PDB entry 5D0V | X-ray diffraction, 2.90 A resolution | chains B and C of the 28 polymer chains in the assembly

# Chain B
Protein: Proteasome subunit alpha type-3
Source organism: Saccharomyces cerevisiae (strain ATCC 204508 / S288c)
Notes: EC 3.4.25.1
Reference sequence: P23638 (PSA3_YEAST); residues 0-257 here correspond to UniProt positions 1-258 (UniProt number = residue number + 1)
Amino-acid sequence (258 residues; row label = number of the first residue in the row; numbering starts at 0):
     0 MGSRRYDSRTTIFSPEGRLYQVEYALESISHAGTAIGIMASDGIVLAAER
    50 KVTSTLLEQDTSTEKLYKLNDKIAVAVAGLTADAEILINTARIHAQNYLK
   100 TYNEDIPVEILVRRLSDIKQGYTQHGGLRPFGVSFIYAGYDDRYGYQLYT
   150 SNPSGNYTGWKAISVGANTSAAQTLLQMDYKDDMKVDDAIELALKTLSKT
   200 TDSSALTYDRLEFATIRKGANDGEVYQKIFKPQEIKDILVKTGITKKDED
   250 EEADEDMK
Unresolved in the structure: 0, 245-257
Swiss-Prot annotation at these positions:
  - cross-link (Glycyl lysine isopeptide (Lys-Gly)): Lys99 (interchain with G-Cter in ubiquitin), Lys198 (interchain with G-Cter in ubiquitin), Lys230 (interchain with G-Cter in ubiquitin)

# Chain C
Protein: Proteasome subunit alpha type-4
Source organism: Saccharomyces cerevisiae (strain ATCC 204508 / S288c)
Notes: EC 3.4.25.1
Reference sequence: P40303 (PSA4_YEAST); residues -1 to 252 here correspond to UniProt positions 1-254 (UniProt number = residue number + 2)
Amino-acid sequence (254 residues; row label = number of the first residue in the row; numbers below 1 keep their minus sign (Met-1 is residue -1)):
    -1 MSGYDRALSIFSPDGHIFQVEYALEAVKRGTCAVGVKGKNCVVLGCERRS
    49 TLKLQDTRITPSKVSKIDSHVVLSFSGLNADSRILIEKARVEAQSHRLTL
    99 EDPVTVEYLTRYVAGVQQRYTQSGGVRPFGVSTLIAGFDPRDDEPKLYQT
   149 EPSGIYSSWSAQTIGRNSKTVREFLEKNYDRKEPPATVEECVKLTVRSLL
   199 EVVQTGAKNIEITVVKPDSDIVALSSEEINQYVTQIEQEKQEQQEQDKKK
   249 KSNH
Unresolved in the structure: -1 to 0, 241-252
Swiss-Prot annotation at these positions:
  - modified residue: Thr58 (Phosphothreonine)

# Interface between chain B and chain C
Contacting residue pairs - 75 pairs, chain B then chain C:
  Arg3(B) - Arg4(C)
  Asp6(B) - Tyr2(C)  hydrogen bond
  Asp6(B) - Arg4(C)  salt bridge
  Arg8(B) - Arg4(C)
  Thr10(B) - Leu6(C)
  Thr10(B) - Arg125(C)
  Ile11(B) - Leu6(C)  hydrophobic
  Ile11(B) - Gln17(C)
  Phe12(B) - Gln17(C)  hydrogen bond (backbone-side chain)
  Phe12(B) - Tyr20(C)  hydrophobic
  Phe12(B) - Ala21(C)  hydrophobic
  Phe12(B) - Leu76(C)  hydrophobic
  Phe12(B) - Arg125(C)
  Phe12(B) - Pro126(C)
  Phe12(B) - Gly128(C)
  Ser13(B) - Tyr20(C)
  Pro14(B) - Tyr20(C)  hydrophobic
  Pro14(B) - Glu23(C)
  Glu15(B) - Glu23(C)
  Glu15(B) - Arg27(C)  hydrogen bond (backbone-side chain)
  Gly16(B) - Tyr20(C)
  Gly16(B) - Glu23(C)
  Gly16(B) - Ala24(C)
  Gly16(B) - Arg27(C)  hydrogen bond (backbone-side chain)
  Arg17(B) - Arg27(C)
  Leu18(B) - Arg125(C)
  Met38(B) - Asp54(C)
  Met38(B) - Arg56(C)
  Arg112(B) - Arg81(C)
  Ser115(B) - Arg81(C)  hydrogen bond (backbone-side chain)
  Asp116(B) - Arg81(C)  salt bridge
  Asp116(B) - Ile82(C)
  Gln119(B) - Ala78(C)
  Gln119(B) - Asp79(C)
  Gln119(B) - Ile82(C)
  Thr122(B) - Arg125(C)  hydrogen bond (backbone-side chain)
  Gln123(B) - Tyr118(C)
  Gln123(B) - Gly123(C)
  Gln123(B) - Val124(C)
  Gln123(B) - Arg125(C)  hydrogen bond (backbone-backbone)
  Gln123(B) - Phe127(C)
  His124(B) - Gly123(C)
  His124(B) - Val124(C)
  Gly125(B) - Tyr2(C)
  Gly125(B) - Gly123(C)
  Gly126(B) - Tyr2(C)
  Tyr143(B) - Arg56(C)  hydrogen bond (backbone-side chain)
  Tyr143(B) - Ile57(C)  hydrophobic
  Tyr145(B) - Arg56(C)  hydrogen bond (backbone-side chain)
  Gln146(B) - Ile57(C)
  Leu147(B) - Ile57(C)
  Tyr148(B) - Ile57(C)
  Ser153(B) - Ala78(C)
  Gly154(B) - Ala78(C)
  Gly154(B) - Arg81(C)  hydrogen bond (backbone-side chain)
  Asn155(B) - Asn77(C)
  Asn155(B) - Ala78(C)
  Tyr156(B) - Pro59(C)  hydrophobic
  Tyr156(B) - Arg81(C)
  Gly158(B) - Gln53(C)
  Gly158(B) - Asp54(C)  hydrogen bond (backbone-backbone)
  Gly158(B) - Ile57(C)
  Gly158(B) - Thr58(C)  hydrogen bond (backbone-side chain)
  Trp159(B) - Lys51(C)
  Trp159(B) - Leu52(C)
  Trp159(B) - Gln53(C)
  Trp159(B) - Asp54(C)
  Lys160(B) - Leu52(C)  hydrogen bond (backbone-backbone)
  Lys160(B) - Gln53(C)
  Lys160(B) - Asp54(C)
  Ala161(B) - Leu52(C)
  Gln172(B) - Lys51(C)
  Leu175(B) - Leu52(C)
  Gln176(B) - Lys51(C)
  Gln176(B) - Leu52(C)
Other interface residues (no listed pair), chain B (41 interface residues in all): Glu108, Thr157, Tyr179
Other interface residues (no listed pair), chain C (31 interface residues in all): Leu50

# In short
Chain B and chain C form an interface of 41 and 31 residues respectively, with 13 hydrogen bonds and 2 salt
bridges. Polar pairs include Asp6(B)-Arg4(C), Asp116(B)-Arg81(C) and Asp6(B)-Tyr2(C).
Here chain B is Proteasome subunit alpha type-3 and chain C is Proteasome subunit alpha type-4, both from
Saccharomyces cerevisiae (strain ATCC 204508 / S288c). Entry 5D0V (Yeast 20S proteasome beta5-T1C mutant in
complex with Carfilzomib) was determined by X-ray diffraction (same publication as 5CZ4, 5CZ5, 5CZ6, 5CZ7,
5CZ8, 5CZ9 and 16 further entries).
